Entry 9C1X (electron microscopy, 3.38 A resolution); this record covers chains F and J of the 12 polymer chains in the assembly.

[Chain F (and J)]
Molecule: DUF4297 domain-containing protein
Organism: Bacillus sp. HMF5848
Notes: chain J of this document is another copy of the same molecule, construct and numbering; everything in this record applies to it too
UniProt: A0A428J1H2 (A0A428J1H2_9BACI); residue numbers follow UniProt; this construct covers 1-436
Amino-acid sequence (436 residues; numbered 1 to 436; the number before each row is that of its first residue):
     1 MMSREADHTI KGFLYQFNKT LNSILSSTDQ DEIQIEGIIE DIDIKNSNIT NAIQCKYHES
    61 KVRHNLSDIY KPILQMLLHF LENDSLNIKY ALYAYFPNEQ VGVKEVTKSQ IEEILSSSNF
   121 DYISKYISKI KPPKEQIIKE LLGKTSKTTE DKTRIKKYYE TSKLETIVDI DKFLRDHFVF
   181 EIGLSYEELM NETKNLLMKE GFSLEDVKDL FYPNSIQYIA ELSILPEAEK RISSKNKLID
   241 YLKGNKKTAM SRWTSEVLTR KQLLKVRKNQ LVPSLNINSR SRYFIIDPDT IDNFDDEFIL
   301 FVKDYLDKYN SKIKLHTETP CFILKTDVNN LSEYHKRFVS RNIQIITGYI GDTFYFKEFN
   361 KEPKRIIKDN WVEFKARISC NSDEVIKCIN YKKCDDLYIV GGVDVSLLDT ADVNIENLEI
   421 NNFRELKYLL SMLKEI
Disulfide bonds: C388-C394
From the paper describing this entry:
  - catalytic residues: D41, E59, K61 (proposed by the authors, not directly observed)
  - mutagenesis - D41A, E59A, K61A: abolished catalytic activity

[How chain F and chain J interact]
Pairs across the interface (11):
  D296(F) - A411(J)
  D296(F) - D412(J)  hydrogen bond (side chain-backbone)
  I299(F) - D412(J)
  L300(F) - D412(J)
  K303(F) - R280(J)
  V339(F) - N390(J)
  S340(F) - Y391(J)
  S340(F) - K392(J)  hydrogen bond (backbone-backbone)
  S340(F) - K393(J)
  R341(F) - D412(J)
  N342(F) - Y391(J)
Also at the interface, not in a pair above, chain F (9 interface residues in all): E297
Also at the interface, not in a pair above, chain J (8 interface residues in all): D395

[In short]
9 residues of chain F and 8 residues of chain J are in contact, with 2 hydrogen bonds. Polar contacts include
D296(F)-D412(J) and S340(F)-K392(J). The paper reports catalytic residues D41(F), E59(F) and K61(F); D41A,
E59A and K61A of chain F abolish catalytic activity.
Chain F and chain J are both DUF4297 domain-containing protein (Bacillus sp. HMF5848); the structure, Apo
DUF4297 12-mer, was determined by electron microscopy, deposited together with 9C1M, 9C1N, 9C1O and 9C5X.
